6ESH - chains F and I of the 10 polymer chains in the assembly; structure by electron microscopy, 5.10 A resolution (low resolution: residue-level contacts below are approximate; hydrogen-bond / salt-bridge calls are withheld).

== Chain F ==
Molecule: Histone H4
From: Xenopus laevis
UniProt: P62799 (H4_XENLA); residues 1-102 here correspond to UniProt positions 2-103 (UniProt number = residue number + 1)
Sequence (102 residues; numbered 1 to 102; the number before each row is that of its first residue):
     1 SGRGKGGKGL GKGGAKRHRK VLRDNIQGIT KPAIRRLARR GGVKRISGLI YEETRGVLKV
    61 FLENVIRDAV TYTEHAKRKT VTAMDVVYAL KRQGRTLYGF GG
Not modelled in the structure: 1-21, 102
Curated features (UniProtKB/Swiss-Prot):
  - DNA-binding region: Lys16 to Lys20
  - modified residue: Ser1 (N-acetylserine), Arg3 (Asymmetric dimethylarginine), Lys5 (N6-(2-hydroxyisobutyryl)lysine), Lys8 (N6-(2-hydroxyisobutyryl)lysine), Lys12 (N6-(2-hydroxyisobutyryl)lysine), Lys16 (N6-(2-hydroxyisobutyryl)lysine), Lys20 (N6,N6,N6-trimethyllysine), Lys31 (N6-(2-hydroxyisobutyryl)lysine), Lys44 (N6-(2-hydroxyisobutyryl)lysine), Ser47 (Phosphoserine), Tyr51 (Phosphotyrosine), Lys59 (N6-(2-hydroxyisobutyryl)lysine), Lys77 (N6-(2-hydroxyisobutyryl)lysine), Lys79 (N6-(2-hydroxyisobutyryl)lysine), Tyr88 (Phosphotyrosine), Lys91 (N6-(2-hydroxyisobutyryl)lysine)
  - cross-link (Glycyl lysine isopeptide (Lys-Gly)): Lys31 (interchain with G-Cter in UFM1), Lys91 (interchain with G-Cter in ubiquitin)

== Chain I ==
Molecule: 147-nt DNA strand
From: synthetic construct
Sequence (147 nucleotides; row label = number of the first residue in the row; numbers below 1 keep their minus sign (DA-73 is residue -73)):
   -73 ACAGGATGTA TATATCTGAC ACGTGCCTGG AGACTAGGGA GTAATCCCCT TGGCGGTTAA
   -13 AACGCGGGGG ACAGCGCGTA CGTGCGTTTA AGCGGTGCTA GAGCTGTCTA CGACCAATTG
    47 AGCGGCCTCG GCACCGGGAT TCTCCAG
Not modelled in the structure: -73 to -64

== Chain F / chain I interface ==
Contacting residue pairs - 13 pairs, chain F then chain I:
  Arg35(F) with DT9(I)
  Arg39(F) with DT9(I)
  Arg45(F) with DA6(I); DC7(I)
  Ile46(F) with DC7(I); DG8(I)
  Gly48(F) with DC7(I)
  Tyr51(F) with DG8(I)
  Lys77(F) with DA28(I)
  Arg78(F) with DA28(I)
  Lys79(F) with DG27(I); DA28(I)
  Thr80(F) with DA28(I)
Also at the interface, not in a pair above, chain F (12 interface residues in all): Lys44, Ser47

== Summary ==
The interface between chain F and chain I involves 12 residues on one side and 6 on the other. Curated
annotation (UniProt) lists a DNA-binding region on chain F.
Here chain F is Histone H4 (Xenopus laevis) and chain I is a 147-nt DNA strand (synthetic construct). Entry
6ESH (Nucleosome breathing : Class 3) was determined by electron microscopy together with 6ESF, 6ESG and 6ESI
from the same study.
